Entry 3VI4 (X-ray diffraction, 2.90 A resolution); this record covers chains B and E of the 5 polymer chains in the assembly.

== Chain B ==
Protein: Integrin beta-1
From: Homo sapiens
UniProt: P05556 (ITB1_HUMAN); residues 1-445 here correspond to UniProt positions 21-465 (UniProt number = residue number + 20)
Amino-acid sequence (454 residues; numbered 1 to 454; the number before each row is that of its first residue):
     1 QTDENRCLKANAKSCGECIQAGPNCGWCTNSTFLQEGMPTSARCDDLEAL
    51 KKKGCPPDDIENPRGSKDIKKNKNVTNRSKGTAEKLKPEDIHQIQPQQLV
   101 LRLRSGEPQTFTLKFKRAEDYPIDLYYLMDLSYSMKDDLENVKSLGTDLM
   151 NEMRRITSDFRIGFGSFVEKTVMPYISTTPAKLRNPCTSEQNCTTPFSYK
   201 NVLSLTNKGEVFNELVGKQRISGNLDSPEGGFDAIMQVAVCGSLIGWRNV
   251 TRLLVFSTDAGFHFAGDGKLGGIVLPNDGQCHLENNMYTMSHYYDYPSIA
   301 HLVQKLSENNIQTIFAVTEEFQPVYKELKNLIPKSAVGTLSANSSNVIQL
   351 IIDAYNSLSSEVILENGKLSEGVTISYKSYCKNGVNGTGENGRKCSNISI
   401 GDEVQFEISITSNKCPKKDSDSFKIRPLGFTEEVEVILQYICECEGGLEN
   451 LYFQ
Disordered / not traced: 1-5, 31-39, 446-454
Cystine bridges: Cys-7/Cys-25, Cys-15/Cys-444, Cys-18/Cys-44, Cys-28/Cys-55, Cys-187/Cys-193, Cys-241/Cys-281, Cys-381/Cys-395, Cys-415/Cys-442
Covalent attachments: N-acetylglucosamine (NAG) linked to Asn-249, Asn-386
Construct notes: expression tag (446-454)
Metal / ion sites: Mg2+: Ser-132, Ser-134, Glu-229 (shared with 1 residue of chain I); Ca2+: Glu-169, Asn-224, Asp-226, Pro-228, Glu-229
What the authors report for this chain:
  - conformationally variable residues: Ser-134, Ala-342
  - Mg2+ coordination: Ser-134

== Chain E ==
Protein: SG/19 Fab fragment (Light chain)
From: Mus musculus
Notes: antibody fragment or engineered binder
Amino-acid sequence (219 residues; numbered 1 to 219; the number before each row is that of its first residue):
     1 DIVMTQATPSIPVTPGESVSISCRSNKSLLHSNGNTYLYWFLQRPGQSPR
    51 LLIFRMSNLASGVPDRFSGSGSGTAFTLRISRVEAADVGIYFCLQHLEYP
   101 FTFGAGTKLELKRADAAPTVSIFPPSSEQLTSGGASVVCFLNNFYPKDIN
   151 VKWKIDGSERQNGVLNSWTDQDSKDSTYSMSSTLTLTKDEYERHNSYTCE
   201 ATHKTSTSPIVKSFNRNEC
Cystine bridges: Cys-23/Cys-93, Cys-139/Cys-199

== Interface between chain B and chain E ==
Pairs across the interface (27):
  Lys-80(B) with Tyr-99(E), hydrogen bond (backbone-side chain)
  Gly-81(B) with Tyr-99(E)
  Thr-82(B) with His-96(E); Tyr-99(E), hydrogen bond (backbone-side chain); Phe-101(E)
  Ala-83(B) with Leu-97(E); Tyr-99(E), hydrogen bond (backbone-side chain); Phe-101(E), hydrophobic
  Lys-85(B) with His-31(E); Asn-33(E); Tyr-37(E); His-96(E), hydrogen bond (side chain-backbone)
  Lys-87(B) with Ser-32(E), hydrogen bond
  Asn-151(B) with Phe-54(E); Asn-58(E); Leu-59(E), hydrogen bond (side chain-backbone)
  Arg-154(B) with Phe-54(E); Arg-55(E), hydrogen bond (backbone-side chain); Asn-58(E), hydrogen bond
  Arg-155(B) with Phe-54(E); Leu-59(E), hydrogen bond (side chain-backbone); Ala-60(E); Ser-61(E)
  Thr-157(B) with Arg-55(E)
  Ser-158(B) with Asn-35(E); Tyr-37(E); Arg-55(E)

== Summary ==
11 residues of chain B and 15 residues of chain E are in contact, with 9 hydrogen bonds. Polar contacts
include Lys-80(B)/Tyr-99(E), Thr-82(B)/Tyr-99(E) and Ala-83(B)/Tyr-99(E). Covalently linked
N-acetylglucosamine: at Asn-249(B) and Asn-386(B). The Mg2+ site is built by Ser-132(B), Ser-134(B) and
Glu-229(B). The paper reports Mg2+ coordination by Ser-134(B); conformational variability at Ser-134(B) and
Ala-342(B).
Chain B is Integrin beta-1 (Homo sapiens) and chain E is SG/19 Fab fragment (Light chain) (Mus musculus); the
structure, Crystal structure of alpha5beta1 integrin headpiece in complex with RGD peptide, was determined by
X-ray diffraction together with 3VI3 from the same study.
